Entry 6C06 (electron microscopy, 5.15 A resolution (low resolution: residue-level contacts below are approximate; hydrogen-bond / salt-bridge calls are withheld)); this record covers chains C and F of the 7 polymer chains in the assembly.

== Chain C ==
Protein: DNA-directed RNA polymerase subunit beta
Organism: Mycobacterium tuberculosis
Notes: EC 2.7.7.6
Reference sequence: V9Z879 (V9Z879_MYCTX); residues 7-1178 here correspond to UniProt positions 1-1172 (UniProt number = residue number - 6)
Sequence (1181 residues; numbered 7 to 1187; the number before each row is that of its first residue):
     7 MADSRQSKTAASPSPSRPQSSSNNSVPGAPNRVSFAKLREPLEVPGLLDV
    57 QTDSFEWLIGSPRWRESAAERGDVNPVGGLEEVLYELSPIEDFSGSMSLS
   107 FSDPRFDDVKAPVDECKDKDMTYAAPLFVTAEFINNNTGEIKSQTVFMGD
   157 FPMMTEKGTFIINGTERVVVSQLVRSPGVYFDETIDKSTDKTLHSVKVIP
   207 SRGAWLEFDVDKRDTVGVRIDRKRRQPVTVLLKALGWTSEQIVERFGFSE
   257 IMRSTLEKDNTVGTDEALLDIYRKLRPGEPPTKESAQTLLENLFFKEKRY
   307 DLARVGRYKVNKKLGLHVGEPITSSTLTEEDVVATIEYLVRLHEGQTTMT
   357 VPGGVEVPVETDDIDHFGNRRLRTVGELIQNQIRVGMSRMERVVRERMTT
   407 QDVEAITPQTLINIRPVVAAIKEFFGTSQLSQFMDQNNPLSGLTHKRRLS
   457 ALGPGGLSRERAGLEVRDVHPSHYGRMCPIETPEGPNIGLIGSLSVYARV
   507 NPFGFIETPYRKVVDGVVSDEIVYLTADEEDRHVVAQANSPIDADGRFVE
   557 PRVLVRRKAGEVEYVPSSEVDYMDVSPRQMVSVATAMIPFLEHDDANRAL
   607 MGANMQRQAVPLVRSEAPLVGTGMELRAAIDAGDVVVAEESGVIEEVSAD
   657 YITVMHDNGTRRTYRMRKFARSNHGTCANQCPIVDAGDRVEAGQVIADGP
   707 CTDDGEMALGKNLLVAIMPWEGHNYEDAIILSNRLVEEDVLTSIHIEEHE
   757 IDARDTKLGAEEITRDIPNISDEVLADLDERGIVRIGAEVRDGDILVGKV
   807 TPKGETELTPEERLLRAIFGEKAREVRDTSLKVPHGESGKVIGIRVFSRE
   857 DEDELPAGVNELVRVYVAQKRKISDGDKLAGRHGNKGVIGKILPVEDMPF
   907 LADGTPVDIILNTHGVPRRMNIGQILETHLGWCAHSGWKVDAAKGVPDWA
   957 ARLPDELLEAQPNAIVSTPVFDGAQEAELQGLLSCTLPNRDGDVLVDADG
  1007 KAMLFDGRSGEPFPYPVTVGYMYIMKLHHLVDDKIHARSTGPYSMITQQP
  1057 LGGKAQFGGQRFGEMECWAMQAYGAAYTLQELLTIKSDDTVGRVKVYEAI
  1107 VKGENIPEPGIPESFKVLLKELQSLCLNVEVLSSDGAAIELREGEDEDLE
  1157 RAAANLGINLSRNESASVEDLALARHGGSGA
Disordered / not traced: 7-29, 1141-1187
Sequence notes: expression tag (1179-1187)
Residues lining bound ligands: Fidaxomicin (FI8): Met1051, Ile1052, Thr1053, Gln1054, Asp1094, Thr1096, Arg1099, Lys1101, Glu1119, Ser1120

== Chain F ==
Protein: RNA polymerase sigma factor SigA
Organism: Mycobacterium tuberculosis
Reference sequence: A0A045HD00 (A0A045HD00_MYCTX); numbering as in UniProt (aligned over 1-528)
Sequence (531 residues; row label = number of the first residue in the row; numbers below 1 keep their minus sign (Gly-2 is residue -2)):
    -2 GPHMAATKASTATDEPVKRTATKSPAASASGAKTGAKRTAAKSASGSPPA
    48 KRATKPAARSVKPASAPQDTTTSTIPKRKTRAAAKSAAAKAPSARGHATK
    98 PRAPKDAQHEAATDPEDALDSVEELDAEPDLDVEPGEDLDLDAADLNLDD
   148 LEDDVAPDADDDLDSGDDEDHEDLEAEAAVAPGQTADDDEEIAEPTEKDK
   198 ASGDFVWDEDESEALRQARKDAELTASADSVRAYLKQIGKVALLNAEEEV
   248 ELAKRIEAGLYATQLMTELSERGEKLPAAQRRDMMWICRDGDRAKNHLLE
   298 ANLRLVVSLAKRYTGRGMAFLDLIQEGNLGLIRAVEKFDYTKGYKFSTYA
   348 TWWIRQAITRAMADQARTIRIPVHMVEVINKLGRIQRELLQDLGREPTPE
   398 ELAKEMDITPEKVLEIQQYAREPISLDQTIGDEGDSQLGDFIEDSEAVVA
   448 VDAVSFTLLQDQLQSVLDTLSEREAGVVRLRFGLTDGQPRTLDEIGQVYG
   498 VTRERIRQIESKTMSKLRHPSRSQVLRDYLD
Disordered / not traced: -2 to 201, 528
Sequence notes: expression tag (-2 to 0)

== Chain C / chain F interface ==
Residue-residue contacts (38):
  Arg219(C) - Asp205(F)
  Arg219(C) - Glu206(F)
  Arg225(C) - Asp205(F)
  Arg230(C) - Asp205(F)
  Arg230(C) - Glu206(F)
  Arg230(C) - Asp207(F)
  Arg230(C) - Glu208(F)
  Arg231(C) - Val203(F)
  Arg231(C) - Trp204(F)
  Arg231(C) - Asp205(F)
  Gln232(C) - Val203(F)
  Pro233(C) - Val203(F)
  Lys264(C) - Phe202(F)
  Asn266(C) - Phe202(F)
  Arg421(C) - Arg392(F)
  Asn775(C) - Leu527(F)
  Pro816(C) - Phe479(F)
  Pro816(C) - Leu481(F)
  Glu817(C) - Leu481(F)
  Leu820(C) - Phe479(F)
  Leu820(C) - Leu481(F)
  Ala823(C) - Met511(F)
  Ile824(C) - Met511(F)
  Phe825(C) - Ser520(F)
  Phe825(C) - Arg524(F)
  Glu827(C) - Arg524(F)
  Glu827(C) - Leu527(F)
  Pro1048(C) - Glu440(F)
  Tyr1049(C) - Glu440(F)
  Ser1050(C) - Asp437(F)
  Ser1050(C) - Ile439(F)
  Met1051(C) - Ile439(F)
  Met1051(C) - Glu440(F)
  Met1051(C) - Asp441(F)
  Ile1052(C) - Gly436(F)
  Ile1052(C) - Asp437(F)
  Leu1057(C) - Glu440(F)
  Tyr1103(C) - Ala447(F)
Other interface residues (no listed pair), chain C (29 interface residues in all): Val222, Thr261, Asp265, Arg819, Gly1047
Other interface residues (no listed pair), chain F (23 interface residues in all): Gly391, Pro486, Leu514

== Overview ==
The interface between chain C and chain F involves 29 residues on one side and 23 on the other. Bound to chain
C: Fidaxomicin.
Chain C is DNA-directed RNA polymerase subunit beta and chain F is RNA polymerase sigma factor SigA, both from
Mycobacterium tuberculosis; the structure, Mycobacterium tuberculosis RNAP Holo/RbpA/Fidaxomicin, was
determined by electron microscopy together with 6BZO, 6C04 and 6C05 from the same study.
